8CXP - chains A and D of the 4 polymer chains in the assembly; structure by electron microscopy, 2.47 A resolution.

== Chain A ==
Molecule: Capsid protein VP1
Source organism: Senecavirus A
UniProt: A0A649YC68 (A0A649YC68_9PICO); residues 1-263 here correspond to UniProt positions 674-936 (UniProt number = residue number + 673)
Amino-acid sequence (263 residues; numbered 1 to 263; the number before each row is that of its first residue):
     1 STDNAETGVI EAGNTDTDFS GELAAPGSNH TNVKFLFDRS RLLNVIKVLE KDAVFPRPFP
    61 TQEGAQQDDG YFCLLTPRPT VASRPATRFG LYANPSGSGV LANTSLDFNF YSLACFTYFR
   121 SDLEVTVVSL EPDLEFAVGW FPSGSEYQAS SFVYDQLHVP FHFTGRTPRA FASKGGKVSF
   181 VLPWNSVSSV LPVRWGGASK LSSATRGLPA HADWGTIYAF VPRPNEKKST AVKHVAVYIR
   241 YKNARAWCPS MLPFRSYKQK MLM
Not modelled in the structure: 259-263

== Chain D ==
Molecule: VP4
Source organism: Senecavirus A
UniProt: A0A649YCC5 (A0A649YCC5_9PICO); the author numbering skips numbers that UniProt does not, so the offset changes along the chain: 1-38 = UniProt 80-117; 40-72 = UniProt 118-150
Amino-acid sequence (71 residues; row label = number of the first residue in the row; note: 1 number in that range is skipped by the numbering (no residue carries it; nothing is unmodelled there)):
     1 GNVQTTSKND FDSRGNNGNM TFNYYANTYQ NSVDFSTS
    40 SSASGAGPGN SRGGLAGLLT NFSGILNPLG YLK
Not modelled in the structure: 1-13, 40-62

== How chain A and chain D interact ==
Contacting residue pairs (17; chain A residue first):
  Thr7(A) with Leu71(D)
  Val9(A) with Gly69(D); Tyr70(D)
  Asn29(A) with Arg14(D)
  Lys34(A) with Gly15(D); Asn16(D)
  Phe35(A) with Gly15(D); Asn16(D)
  Asp38(A) with Asn16(D), hydrogen bond (backbone-side chain)
  Arg120(A) with Asp34(D), salt bridge
  Asp122(A) with Asn31(D), hydrogen bond; Ser32(D), hydrogen bond (side chain-backbone)
  Val181(A) with Gln30(D)
  Pro183(A) with Ser32(D)
  Trp184(A) with Ser32(D)
  Asn243(A) with Asn31(D), hydrogen bond
  Pro249(A) with Leu68(D), hydrophobic
Interface residues without a listed pair, chain A (14 interface residues in all): Asn32

== Summary ==
Chain A and chain D form an interface of 14 and 11 residues respectively; the contacts include 4 hydrogen
bonds and 1 salt bridge. Polar contacts include Arg120(A)-Asp34(D), Asp38(A)-Asn16(D) and Asp122(A)-Asn31(D).
Here chain A is Capsid protein VP1 and chain D is VP4, both from Senecavirus A. Entry 8CXP (Characterisation
of a Seneca Valley Virus Thermostable Mutant) was determined by electron microscopy.
